Entry 1QVU (X-ray diffraction, 2.96 A resolution); this record covers chains B and A.

Chain B (and A):
Protein: Transcriptional regulator qacR
From: Staphylococcus aureus
Notes: fragment: QacR; chain A of this document is another copy of the same molecule, construct and numbering; everything in this record applies to it too
Reference sequence: P0A0N4 (QACR_STAAU); numbering as in UniProt (aligned over 1-188)
Amino-acid sequence (194 residues; each row starts with the number of its first residue):
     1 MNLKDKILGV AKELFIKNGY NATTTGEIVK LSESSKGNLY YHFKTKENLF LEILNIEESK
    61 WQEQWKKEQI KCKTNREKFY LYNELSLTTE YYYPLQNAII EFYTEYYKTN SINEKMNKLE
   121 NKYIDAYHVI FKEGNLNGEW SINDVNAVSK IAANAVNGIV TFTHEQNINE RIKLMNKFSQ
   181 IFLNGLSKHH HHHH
Disordered / not traced: 1, 188-194
Construct notes: conflict Ser141 (Cys in P0A0N4); expression tag (189-194)
Residues lining bound ligands: ethidium (ET): Asn97, Ile100, Phe162, Thr163, Glu165
Reported in the primary citation:
  - binding site for proflavin: Leu54, Glu57, Glu58, Trp61, Thr89, Tyr93, Gln96, Ile99, Tyr103
  - binding site for ethidium: Ile100, Tyr103, Glu120, Tyr123, Phe162
  - conformationally variable residues (side-chain flip): Tyr123

How chain B and chain A interact:
Contacting residue pairs (50; chain B residue first):
  Gln96(B) with Phe162(A)
  Asn97(B) with Thr104(A); Tyr107(A)
  Ile100(B) with Ile100(A), hydrophobic; Phe162(A), hydrophobic
  Glu101(B) with Thr104(A)
  Tyr103(B) with Glu165(A)
  Met116(B) with Glu165(A)
  Glu120(B) with Glu165(A); Gln166(A)
  Asp144(B) with Lys177(A), salt bridge
  Lys150(B) with Gln166(A)
  Ile151(B) with Ile159(A), hydrophobic; Leu174(A); Lys177(A); Phe178(A), hydrophobic
  Asn154(B) with Gly158(A); Phe162(A), hydrogen bond (side chain-backbone); Thr163(A)
  Ala155(B) with Ala155(A)
  Asn157(B) with Phe162(A)
  Gly158(B) with Asn154(A); Gly158(A)
  Ile159(B) with Asn154(A)
  Thr161(B) with Phe162(A)
  Phe162(B) with Glu120(A); Asn154(A); Asn157(A); Gly158(A); Thr161(A); Phe162(A), hydrophobic
  Thr163(B) with Asn154(A)
  Glu165(B) with Asn117(A); Glu120(A)
  Glu170(B) with Lys150(A)
  Leu174(B) with Ala147(A), hydrophobic; Ile151(A)
  Lys177(B) with Asp144(A); Ile151(A)
  Phe178(B) with Ile151(A), hydrophobic
  Ile181(B) with Val148(A), hydrophobic; Phe182(A); Gly185(A); Leu186(A), hydrophobic
  Phe182(B) with Ile181(A)
  Asn184(B) with Gly185(A), hydrogen bond (side chain-backbone)
  Gly185(B) with Ile181(A); Asn184(A); Gly185(A)
  Ser187(B) with Asn184(A)
Interface residues without a listed pair, chain B (35 interface residues in all): Ile16, Thr104, Tyr107, Ala147, Val148, Gln166, Leu186
Interface residues without a listed pair, chain A (33 interface residues in all): Asn97, Asn113, His164, Glu170, Ser187

Summary:
The interface between chain B and chain A involves 35 residues on one side and 33 on the other, with 2
hydrogen bonds and 1 salt bridge. Polar contacts include Asp144(B)-Lys177(A), Asn154(B)-Phe162(A) and
Asn184(B)-Gly185(A). The paper reports a binding site for proflavin at Leu54(B), Glu57(B) and Glu58(B) among
others; a binding site for ethidium at Ile100(B), Tyr103(B) and Glu120(B) among others.
Both chains are Transcriptional regulator qacR (Staphylococcus aureus). Entry 1QVU (Crystal structure of the
multidrug binding transcriptional repressor QacR bound to two drugs: ethidium and proflavine) was determined
by X-ray diffraction, deposited together with 1QVT.
